5CO8 - chains R and A of the 5 polymer chains in the assembly; structure by X-ray diffraction, 2.40 A resolution.

== Chain R ==
Molecule: 31-nt DNA strand
Sequence (31 nucleotides; each row starts with the number of its first residue; numbering starts at 0):
     0 TTCCAACCAC CGCTCAACTC AACTGCAGTC T

== Chain A ==
Protein: Nuclease-like protein
Source organism: Chaetomium thermophilum (strain DSM 1495 / CBS 144.50 / IMI 039719)
UniProt: G0RYN2 (G0RYN2_CHATD); numbering as in UniProt (aligned over 2-465)
Chain sequence (464 residues; each row starts with the number of its first residue):
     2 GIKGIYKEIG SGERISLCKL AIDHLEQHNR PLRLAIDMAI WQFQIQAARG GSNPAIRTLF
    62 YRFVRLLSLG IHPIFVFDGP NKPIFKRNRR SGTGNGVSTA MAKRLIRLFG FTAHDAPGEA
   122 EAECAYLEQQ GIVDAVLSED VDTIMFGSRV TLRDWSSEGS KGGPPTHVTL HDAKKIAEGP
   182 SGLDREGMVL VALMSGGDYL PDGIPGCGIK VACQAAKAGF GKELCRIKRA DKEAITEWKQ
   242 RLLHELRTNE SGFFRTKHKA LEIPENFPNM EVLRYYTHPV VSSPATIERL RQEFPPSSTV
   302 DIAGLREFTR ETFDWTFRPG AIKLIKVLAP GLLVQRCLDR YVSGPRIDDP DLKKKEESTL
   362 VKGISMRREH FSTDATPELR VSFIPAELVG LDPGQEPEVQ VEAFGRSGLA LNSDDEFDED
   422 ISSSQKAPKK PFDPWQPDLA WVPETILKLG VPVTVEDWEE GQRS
Unresolved in the structure: 85-95, 160-162, 199-202, 227-234, 343-356, 401-431
Modified / non-standard residues: Mse102, Mse146, Mse189, Mse271, Mse367 (selenomethionine; parent Met)
Ion coordination: Mg2+ site 1: Glu122, Asp141, Asp143 (shared with 2 residues of chain C)
What the authors report for this chain:
  - binding site for the 31-nt DNA strand (chain R): Phe44
  - Mg2+ coordination: Asp141, Asp143
  - mutagenesis - D38A, D79A, E120A, E122A, D141A, D143A: decreased catalytic activity

== Chain R / chain A interface ==
Pairs across the interface - 23 pairs, chain R then chain A:
  DC6(R) - Arg256(A)  hydrogen bond to the phosphate
  DC7(R) - Lys211(A)  phosphate contact
  DC7(R) - Arg256(A)  salt bridge to the phosphate
  DA8(R) - Gly207(A)  sugar contact
  DA8(R) - Gly209(A)  phosphate contact
  DA8(R) - Ile210(A)  hydrogen bond to the phosphate
  DA8(R) - Lys211(A)  hydrogen bond to the phosphate
  DC9(R) - Gly207(A)  phosphate contact
  DA15(R) - Phe44(A)  base contact
  DA15(R) - Ala48(A)  phosphate contact
  DA16(R) - Gln45(A)  sugar contact
  DA16(R) - Ala48(A)  base contact
  DA16(R) - Ala49(A)  base contact
  DA16(R) - Arg50(A)  hydrogen bond to the base
  DA16(R) - Thr59(A)  phosphate contact
  DA16(R) - Arg63(A)  phosphate contact
  DC17(R) - Arg63(A)  salt bridge to the phosphate
  DC17(R) - Pro166(A)  phosphate contact
  DT18(R) - Tyr62(A)  sugar contact
  DT18(R) - Lys324(A)  phosphate contact
  DC19(R) - Lys324(A)  salt bridge to the phosphate
  DC19(R) - Lys327(A)  salt bridge to the phosphate
  DA20(R) - Lys327(A)  salt bridge to the phosphate
Also at the interface, not in a pair above, chain A (22 interface residues in all): Arg66, Gly164, Pro206, Cys208, Val212, Val328

== Summary ==
10 residues of chain R and 22 residues of chain A are in contact; the contacts include 4 hydrogen bonds and 5
salt bridges. Among the polar pairs are DA16(R)-Arg50(A), DC6(R)-Arg256(A) and DA8(R)-Ile210(A). From the
paper: a binding site for the 31-nt DNA strand (chain R) at Phe44(A); D38A, D79A and E120A of chain A, among
others, reduce catalytic activity; 6 substitutions were tested in all.
Chain R is a 31-nt DNA strand and chain A is Nuclease-like protein (Chaetomium thermophilum (strain DSM 1495 /
CBS 144.50 / IMI 039719)); the structure, Crystal structure of the Holliday junction-resolving enzyme GEN1
(WT) in complex with product DNA and Mg2+ ..., was determined by X-ray diffraction together with 5CNQ from the
same study.
